PDB entry 8GUS | electron microscopy, 2.97 A resolution | chains B and S of the 5 polymer chains in the assembly

[Chain B]
Protein: Guanine nucleotide-binding protein G(I)/G(S)/G(T) subunit beta-1
From: Homo sapiens
UniProtKB: P62873 (GBB1_HUMAN); residue numbers follow UniProt; this construct covers 1-340
Chain sequence (340 residues; each row starts with the number of its first residue):
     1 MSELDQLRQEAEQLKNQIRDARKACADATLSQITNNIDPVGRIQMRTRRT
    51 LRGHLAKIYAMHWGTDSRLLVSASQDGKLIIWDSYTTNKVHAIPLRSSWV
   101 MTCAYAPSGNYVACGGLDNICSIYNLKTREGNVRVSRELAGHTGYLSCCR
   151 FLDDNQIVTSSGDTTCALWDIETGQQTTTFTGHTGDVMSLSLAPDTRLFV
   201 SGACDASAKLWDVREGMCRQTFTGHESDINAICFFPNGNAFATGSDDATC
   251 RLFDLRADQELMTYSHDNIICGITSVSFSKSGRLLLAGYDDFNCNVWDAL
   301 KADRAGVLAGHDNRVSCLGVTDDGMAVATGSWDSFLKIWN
Unresolved in the structure: 1-2
Cystine bridges: Cys-121/Cys-149
Swiss-Prot annotation at these positions:
  - modified residue: Ser-2 (N-acetylserine), His-266 (Phosphohistidine)
  - natural variant: Leu-30 (L30F: In MRD42; uncertain significance), Arg-52 (R52G: In MRD42), Gly-64 (G64V: In MRD42), Asp-76 (D76E: In MRD42; D76G: In MRD42), Gly-77 (G77S: In MRD42), Lys-78 (K78R: In MRD42), Ile-80 (I80N: In MRD42; I80T: In MRD42), His-91 (H91R: In MRD42; uncertain significance), Ala-92 (A92T: In MRD42), Pro-94 (P94S: In MRD42), Leu-95 (L95P: In MRD42), Arg-96 (R96L: In MRD42), 5 further natural variant entries in UniProt

[Chain S]
Protein: scFv16
From: Homo sapiens
Notes: antibody fragment or engineered binder
Chain sequence (259 residues; each row starts with the number of its first residue; note: 2 numbers in that range are skipped by the numbering (no residue carries them; nothing is unmodelled there); a row labelled like 121A-121N holds insertion residues (121A, then the next letters in order)):
     1 DVQLVESGGGLVQPGGSRKLSCSASGFAFSSFGMHWVRQAPEKGLEWVAY
    51 ISSGSGTIYYADTVKGRFTISRDDPKNTLFLQMTSLRSEDTAMYYCVRSI
   101 YYYGSSPFDFWGQGTTLTVSS
121A-121N GGGGSGGGGSGGGG
   124 SDIVMTQATSSVPVTPGESVSISCRSSKSLLHSNGNTYLYWFLQRPGQSP
   174 QLLIYRMSNLASGVPDRFSGSGSGTAFTLTISRLEAEDVGVYYCMQHLEY
   224 PLTFGAGTKLELKAAAHHHHHHHH
Unresolved in the structure: 1, 121A-121N, 236-247
Cystine bridges: Cys-22/Cys-96, Cys-147/Cys-217

[Interface between chain B and chain S]
Pairs across the interface - 12 pairs, chain B then chain S:
  Asp-66(B) / Tyr-103(S)
  Arg-68(B) / Tyr-103(S)
  Leu-69(B) / Tyr-103(S)  hydrophobic
  Val-90(B) / Tyr-102(S)  hydrophobic
  Arg-129(B) / Val-2(S)
  Arg-129(B) / Phe-110(S)
  Glu-130(B) / Gly-26(S)
  Glu-130(B) / Phe-27(S)
  Glu-130(B) / Ala-28(S)  hydrogen bond (backbone-backbone)
  Glu-130(B) / Phe-32(S)
  Gly-131(B) / Phe-32(S)
  Asn-132(B) / Ala-28(S)
Interface residues without a listed pair, chain B (10 interface residues in all): Asp-83, His-91
Interface residues without a listed pair, chain S (12 interface residues in all): Ser-31, Arg-98, Ile-100, Ser-185

[In short]
The interface between chain B and chain S involves 10 residues on one side and 12 on the other, with 1
hydrogen bond. Its one hydrogen bond, Glu-130(B)/Ala-28(S), is backbone to backbone.
Here chain B is Guanine nucleotide-binding protein G(I)/G(S)/G(T) subunit beta-1 and chain S is scFv16, both
from Homo sapiens. Entry 8GUS (Cryo-EM structure of HU-CB2-G protein complex) was determined by electron
microscopy (same publication as 8GUQ, 8GUR and 8GUT).
